Entry 5AV5 (X-ray diffraction, 2.40 A resolution); this record covers chains A and J of the 10 polymer chains in the assembly.

== Chain A ==
Name: Histone H3.1
From: Homo sapiens
Reference sequence: P68431 (H31_HUMAN); residues 0-135 here correspond to UniProt positions 1-136 (UniProt number = residue number + 1)
Amino-acid sequence (139 residues; numbered -3 to 135; the number before each row is that of its first residue; numbers below 1 keep their minus sign (Gly-3 is residue -3)):
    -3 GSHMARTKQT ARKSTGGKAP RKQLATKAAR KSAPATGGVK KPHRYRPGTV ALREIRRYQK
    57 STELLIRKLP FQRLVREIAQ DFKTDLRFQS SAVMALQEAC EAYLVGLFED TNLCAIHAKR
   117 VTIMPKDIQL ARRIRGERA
Disordered / not traced: -3 to 36
Differences from the reference sequence: expression tag (-3 to -1)
UniProt features mapped onto this chain:
  - modified residue: Arg2 (Asymmetric dimethylarginine), Thr3 (Phosphothreonine), Lys4 (Allysine), Gln5 (5-glutamyl dopamine), Thr6 (Phosphothreonine), Arg8 (Citrulline), Lys9 (N6,N6,N6-trimethyllysine), Ser10 (ADP-ribosylserine), Thr11 (Phosphothreonine), Lys14 (N6-(2-hydroxyisobutyryl)lysine), Arg17 (Asymmetric dimethylarginine), Lys18 (N6-(2-hydroxyisobutyryl)lysine), Lys23 (N6-(2-hydroxyisobutyryl)lysine), Arg26 (Citrulline), Lys27 (N6,N6,N6-trimethyllysine), Ser28 (ADP-ribosylserine), Lys36 (N6,N6,N6-trimethyllysine), Lys37 (N6-methyllysine), Tyr41 (Phosphotyrosine), Lys56 (N6,N6,N6-trimethyllysine) and 8 more in UniProt
  - lipidation: Lys18 (N6-decanoyllysine)
Reported in the primary citation:
  - binding site for the 147-nt DNA strand (chain J): Gln76

== Chain J ==
Molecule: 147-nt DNA strand
Sequence (147 nucleotides; row label = number of the first residue in the row; numbers below 1 keep their minus sign (DA-73 is residue -73)):
   -73 ATCAATATCC ACCTGCAGAT ACTACCAAAA GTGTATTTGG AAACTGCTCC ATCAAAAGGC
   -13 ATGTTCAGCT GGATTCCAGC TGAACATGCC TTTTGATGGA GCAGTTTCCA AATACACTTT
    47 TGGTAGTATC TGCAGGTGGA TATTGAT
Bound ions: Mn2+ site 1: DG-35, DG-34; Mn2+ site 2 near DG-3 (its only coordinating residue here); Mn2+ site 3 near DG5 (its only coordinating residue here); Mn2+ site 4 near DG27 (its only coordinating residue here); Mn2+ site 5 near DG48 (its only coordinating residue here); Mn2+ site 6 near DG61 (its only coordinating residue here)

== How chain A and chain J interact ==
Contacting residue pairs (29; chain A residue first):
  His39(A) - DA-69(J)  phosphate contact
  His39(A) - DT-68(J)  phosphate contact
  Arg40(A) - DG8(J)  base contact
  Arg40(A) - DA9(J)  hydrogen bond to the base
  Arg40(A) - DA10(J)  hydrogen bond to the sugar
  Tyr41(A) - DT-68(J)  sugar contact
  Tyr41(A) - DA-67(J)  sugar contact
  Tyr41(A) - DA9(J)  sugar contact
  Tyr41(A) - DA10(J)  hydrogen bond to the phosphate
  Arg42(A) - DA9(J)  sugar contact
  Pro43(A) - DG8(J)  phosphate contact
  Pro43(A) - DA9(J)  sugar contact
  Gly44(A) - DG8(J)  hydrogen bond to the phosphate
  Gly44(A) - DA9(J)  hydrogen bond to the phosphate
  Thr45(A) - DA9(J)  hydrogen bond to the phosphate
  Val46(A) - DA9(J)  hydrogen bond to the phosphate
  Val46(A) - DA10(J)  phosphate contact
  Ala47(A) - DA9(J)  hydrogen bond to the phosphate
  Arg49(A) - DA-67(J)  phosphate contact
  Arg49(A) - DT-66(J)  salt bridge to the phosphate
  Arg63(A) - DT17(J)  hydrogen bond to the phosphate
  Arg63(A) - DT18(J)  salt bridge to the phosphate
  Lys64(A) - DT18(J)  hydrogen bond to the phosphate
  Leu65(A) - DT17(J)  phosphate contact
  Leu65(A) - DT18(J)  hydrogen bond to the phosphate
  Pro66(A) - DT17(J)  phosphate contact
  Arg69(A) - DT17(J)  salt bridge to the phosphate
  Arg83(A) - DA26(J)  sugar contact
  Arg83(A) - DG27(J)  sugar contact
Also at the interface, not in a pair above, chain A (20 interface residues in all): Glu50, Asp81, Lys115, Thr118
Also at the interface, not in a pair above, chain J (13 interface residues in all): DG-2, DT7

== In short ==
The interface between chain A and chain J involves 20 residues on one side and 13 on the other, with 11
hydrogen bonds and 3 salt bridges. Polar pairs include Arg40(A)-DA9(J), Arg40(A)-DA10(J) and Tyr41(A)-DA10(J).
DG-35(J) and DG-34(J) form the Mn2+ site 1. The paper reports a binding site for the 147-nt DNA strand (chain
J) at Gln76(A).
Chain A is Histone H3.1 (Homo sapiens) and chain J is a 147-nt DNA strand; the structure, human nucleosome
core particle, was determined by X-ray diffraction together with 5AV6, 5AV8, 5AV9, 5AVB and 5AVC from the same
study.
